PDB entry 2FLF | X-ray diffraction, 2.70 A resolution | chains B and C of the 4 polymer chains in the assembly

[Chain B (and C)]
Molecule: fuculose-1-phosphate aldolase
From: Thermus thermophilus
Notes: EC 4.1.2.17; chain C of this document is another copy of the same molecule, construct and numbering; everything in this record applies to it too
UniProtKB: Q5SHB9 (Q5SHB9_THET8); residue numbers follow UniProt; this construct covers 1-200
Sequence (200 residues; numbered 1 to 200; the number before each row is that of its first residue):
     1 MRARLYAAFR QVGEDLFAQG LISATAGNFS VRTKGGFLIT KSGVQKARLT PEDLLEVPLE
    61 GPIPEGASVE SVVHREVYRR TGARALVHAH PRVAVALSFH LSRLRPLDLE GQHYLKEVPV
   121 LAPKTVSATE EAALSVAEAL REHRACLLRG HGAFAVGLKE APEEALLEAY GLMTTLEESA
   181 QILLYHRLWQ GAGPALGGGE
Not modelled in the structure: 125-127, 195-200 (chain C: 127-128, 194-200)

[Interface between chain B and chain C]
Contacting residue pairs - 41 pairs, chain B then chain C:
  Gln-11(B) / Gln-45(C)
  Gln-11(B) / Arg-48(C)
  Glu-14(B) / Arg-48(C)  salt bridge
  Asp-15(B) / Arg-48(C)  salt bridge
  Gln-19(B) / Phe-17(C)
  Leu-107(B) / Phe-99(C)
  Asp-108(B) / Gly-150(C)
  Leu-109(B) / Gly-150(C)  hydrogen bond (backbone-backbone)
  Leu-109(B) / His-151(C)
  Glu-110(B) / Ser-23(C)  hydrogen bond
  Glu-110(B) / Ala-26(C)
  Tyr-170(B) / Phe-17(C)
  Tyr-170(B) / Ala-24(C)  hydrophobic
  Tyr-170(B) / Gln-45(C)
  Thr-174(B) / Ser-23(C)
  Thr-174(B) / Ala-24(C)
  Thr-175(B) / Ser-23(C)
  Glu-178(B) / Ser-23(C)  hydrogen bond
  Glu-178(B) / His-90(C)
  Glu-178(B) / Arg-92(C)
  Gln-181(B) / Arg-92(C)  hydrogen bond
  Ile-182(B) / Val-95(C)  hydrophobic
  Ile-182(B) / Ala-96(C)
  Ile-182(B) / Phe-99(C)  hydrophobic
  Tyr-185(B) / Arg-92(C)
  Tyr-185(B) / Val-93(C)  hydrophobic
  Tyr-185(B) / Ala-96(C)  hydrophobic
  Tyr-185(B) / Leu-184(C)  hydrophobic
  His-186(B) / Ala-96(C)
  His-186(B) / Phe-99(C)
  His-186(B) / His-100(C)
  Leu-188(B) / Leu-188(C)
  Trp-189(B) / Leu-97(C)  hydrophobic
  Trp-189(B) / Leu-183(C)
  Trp-189(B) / Leu-184(C)  hydrophobic
  Trp-189(B) / Arg-187(C)  hydrogen bond (backbone-side chain)
  Gln-190(B) / His-100(C)  hydrogen bond
  Gln-190(B) / Arg-187(C)
  Ala-192(B) / Leu-188(C)  hydrophobic
  Gly-193(B) / Arg-187(C)
  Pro-194(B) / Arg-187(C)
Also at the interface, not in a pair above, chain B (25 interface residues in all): Leu-167, Gly-171, Glu-177
Also at the interface, not in a pair above, chain C (22 interface residues in all): Ile-22, Gly-191

[Overview]
The interface between chain B and chain C involves 25 residues on one side and 22 on the other; the contacts
include 6 hydrogen bonds and 2 salt bridges. Polar contacts include Glu-14(B)/Arg-48(C), Asp-15(B)/Arg-48(C)
and Glu-110(B)/Ser-23(C).
Chain B and chain C are both fuculose-1-phosphate aldolase (Thermus thermophilus); the structure, Crystal
structure of l-fuculose-1-phosphate aldolase from Thermus Thermophilus HB8, was determined by X-ray
diffraction, deposited together with 2FK5.
